PDB entry 8B2S | X-ray diffraction, 1.94 A resolution | chain A

# Chain A
Name: GH24 family muramidase
Organism: Trichophaea saccata
Amino-acid sequence (245 residues; row label = number of the first residue in the row):
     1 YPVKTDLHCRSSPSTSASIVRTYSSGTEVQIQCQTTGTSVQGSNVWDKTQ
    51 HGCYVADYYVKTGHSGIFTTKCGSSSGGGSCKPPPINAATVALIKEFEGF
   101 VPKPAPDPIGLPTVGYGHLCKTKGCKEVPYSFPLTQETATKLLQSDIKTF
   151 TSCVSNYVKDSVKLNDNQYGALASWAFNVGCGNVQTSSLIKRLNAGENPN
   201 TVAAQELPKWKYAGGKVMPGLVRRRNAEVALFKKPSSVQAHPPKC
Unresolved in the structure: 74-78
Disulfides: C9-C53, C33-C72, C81-C245, C120-C125, C153-C181
Ion coordination: K+: S155, N156, V158, D160
What the authors report for this chain:
  - conformationally variable residues (order/disorder transition): S74 to G79

# Summary
S155, N156, V158 and D160 coordinate K+. From the paper: conformational variability at S74.
Chain A is GH24 family muramidase (Trichophaea saccata); the structure, GH24 family muramidase from
Trichophaea saccata with an SH3-like cell wall binding domain, was determined by X-ray diffraction, deposited
together with 8B2E, 8B2F, 8B2G and 8B2H.
